Entry 5M1P (X-ray diffraction, 1.10 A resolution); this record covers chain A.

[Chain A]
Name: Terminase large subunit
Source organism: Thermus phage G20c
Sequence (191 residues; numbered 253 to 443; the number before each row is that of its first residue):
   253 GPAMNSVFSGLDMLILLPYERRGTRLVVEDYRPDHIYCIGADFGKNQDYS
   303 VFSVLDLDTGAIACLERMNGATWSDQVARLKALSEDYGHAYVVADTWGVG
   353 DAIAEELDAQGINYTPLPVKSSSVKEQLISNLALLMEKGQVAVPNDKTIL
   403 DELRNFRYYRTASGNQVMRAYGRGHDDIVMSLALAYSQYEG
Disordered / not traced: 253-254, 442-443
Ion coordination: Ca2+: Asp-294, Phe-295, Asp-300, Tyr-301, Asp-429
What the authors report for this chain:
  - catalytic residues: Asp-294, Asp-347, Asp-429
  - catalytic residues: His-427 (proposed by the authors, not directly observed)

[Overview]
The Ca2+ site is built by Asp-294, Phe-295, Asp-300, Tyr-301 and Asp-429. The paper reports catalytic residues
Asp-294, Asp-347 and Asp-429 among others.
Chain A is Terminase large subunit (Thermus phage G20c); the structure, Crystal structure of the large
terminase nuclease from thermophilic phage G20c with bound Calcium, was determined by X-ray diffraction,
deposited together with 5M1F, 5M1K, 5M1N, 5M1O and 5M1Q.
